PDB entry 2BBO | X-ray diffraction, 2.55 A resolution | chain A

Chain A:
Molecule: Cystic fibrosis transmembrane conductance regulator
Source organism: Homo sapiens
UniProtKB: P13569 (CFTR_HUMAN); residues 389-678 here = UniProt positions 389-678
Sequence (291 residues; numbered 388 to 678; the number before each row is that of its first residue):
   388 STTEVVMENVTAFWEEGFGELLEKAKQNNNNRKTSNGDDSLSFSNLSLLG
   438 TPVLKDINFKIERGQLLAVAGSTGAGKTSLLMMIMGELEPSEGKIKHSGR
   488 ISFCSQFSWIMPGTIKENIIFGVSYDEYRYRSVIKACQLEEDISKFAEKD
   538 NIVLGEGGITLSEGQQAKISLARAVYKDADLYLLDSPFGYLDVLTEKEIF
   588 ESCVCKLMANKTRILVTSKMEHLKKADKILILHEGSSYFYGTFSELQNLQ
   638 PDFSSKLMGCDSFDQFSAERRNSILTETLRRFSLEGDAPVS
Unresolved in the structure: 388, 405-435, 646-648, 677-678
Construct notes: cloning artifact (388); engineered mutation Leu-409 (Phe in P13569), Ser-429 (Phe in P13569), Leu-433 (Phe in P13569), Glu-550 (Gly in P13569), Gln-553 (Arg in P13569), Lys-555 (Arg in P13569), Arg-667 (His in P13569)
Curated features (UniProtKB/Swiss-Prot):
  - binding site (ATP): Trp-401, Ser-434, Gly-458 to Thr-465, Gln-493
  - modified residue (Phosphoserine): Ser-549, Ser-660, Ser-670
  - lipidation: Cys-524 (S-palmitoyl cysteine)
  - natural variant: Asp-443 (D443Y: In CBAVD; uncertain significance), Ala-455 (A455E: In CF), Val-456 (V456F: In CF), Gly-458 (G458V: In CF), Met-470 (V470M: this construct carries the variant), Gly-480 (G480C: In CF), Ser-492 (S492F: In CF), Glu-504 (E504Q: In CF), Ile-506 (I506M; I506V), Ile-507 (I507V; deletion: In CF), Phe-508 (F508C; deletion: In CF and CBAVD), Asp-513 (D513G: In CBAVD), 32 further natural variant entries in UniProt
  - mutagenesis: Lys-464 (K464A: Decreases glutathione uptake; K464M: Impaired maturation of glycan chains indicating impaired trafficking from the endoplasmic reticulum to the cell membrane), Phe-508 (F508R: Impaired maturation of glycan chains indicating impaired trafficking from the endoplasmic reticulum to the cell membrane), Ile-539 (I539T: Enhances trafficking from the endoplasmic reticulum to the cell membrane)
Ion coordination: Mg2+: Thr-465, Gln-493 (together with ATP)
Residues lining bound ligands: ATP (adenosine-5'-triphosphate): Trp-401, Glu-403, Gly-404, Val-440, Ser-459, Thr-460, Gly-461, Ala-462, Gly-463, Lys-464, Thr-465, Ser-466, Gln-493, Tyr-577

Overview:
Chain A binds ATP. Thr-465 and Gln-493 form the Mg2+ site. UniProt lists 11 ATP-binding residues and 3
mutagenesis sites.
Chain A is Cystic fibrosis transmembrane conductance regulator (Homo sapiens); the structure, Human NBD1 with
Phe508, was determined by X-ray diffraction together with 2BBS and 2BBT from the same study.
